1DY0 - chain A; structure by X-ray diffraction, 2.20 A resolution.

== Chain A ==
Protein: Collagen alpha1(xviii) chain
Source organism: Mus musculus
Notes: fragment: endostatin domain
UniProtKB: P39061 (CA1H_MOUSE); residues 128-315 here correspond to UniProt positions 1128-1315 (UniProt number = residue number + 1000)
Sequence (188 residues; numbered 128 to 315; the number before each row is that of its first residue):
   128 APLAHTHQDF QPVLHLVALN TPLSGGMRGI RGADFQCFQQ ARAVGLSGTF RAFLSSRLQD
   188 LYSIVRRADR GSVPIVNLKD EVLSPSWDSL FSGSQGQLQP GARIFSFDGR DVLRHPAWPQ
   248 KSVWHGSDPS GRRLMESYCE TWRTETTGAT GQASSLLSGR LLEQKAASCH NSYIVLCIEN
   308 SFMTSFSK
Disordered / not traced: 128-130, 311-315
Differences from the reference sequence: engineered mutation Ala128 (Leu1128 in P39061), Pro129 (Ser1129 in P39061)
Disulfide bonds: Cys164-Cys304, Cys266-Cys296
Ion coordination: Zn2+ site 1: His132, His297; Zn2+ site 2: His134, Asp136, His142, Asp207

== In short ==
His132 and His297 form the Zn2+ site 1. The Zn2+ site 2 is built by His134, Asp136, His142 and Asp207.
Chain A is Collagen alpha1(xviii) chain (Mus musculus); the structure, Murine endostatin, crystal form II, was
determined by X-ray diffraction together with 1DY1 from the same study.
